Entry 7TYO (electron microscopy, 2.70 A resolution); this record covers chains P and R of the 6 polymer chains in the assembly.

== Chain P ==
Protein: Calcitonin
Reference sequence: P01258 (CALC_HUMAN); residues 1-32 here correspond to UniProt positions 85-116 (UniProt number = residue number + 84)
Chain sequence (33 residues; each row starts with the number of its first residue):
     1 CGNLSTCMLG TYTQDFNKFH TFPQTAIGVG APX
Differences from the reference sequence: amidation (33)
Modified residues: NH2 (amino group) at position 33
UniProt features mapped onto this chain:
  - modified residue: Pro32 (Proline amide)
Disulfide bonds: Cys1-Cys7

== Chain R ==
Protein: Calcitonin receptor
From: Homo sapiens
Reference sequence: P30988 (CALCR_HUMAN), isoform P30988-2; residue numbers follow UniProt; this construct covers 25-474
Chain sequence (501 residues; each row starts with the number of its first residue; numbers below 1 keep their minus sign (Met-7 is residue -7)):
    -7 MKTIIALSYI FCLVFADYKD DDDLEVLFQG PAAFSNQTYP TIEPKPFLYV VGRKKMMDAQ
    53 YKCYDRMQQL PAYQGEGPYC NRTWDGWLCW DDTPAGVLSY QFCPDYFPDF DPSEKVTKYC
   113 DEKGVWFKHP ENNRTWSNYT MCNAFTPEKL KNAYVLYYLA IVGHSLSIFT LVISLGIFVF
   173 FRSLGCQRVT LHKNMFLTYI LNSMIIIIHL VEVVPNGELV RRDPVSCKIL HFFHQYMMAC
   233 NYFWMLCEGI YLHTLIVVAV FTEKQRLRWY YLLGWGFPLV PTTIHAITRA VYFNDNCWLS
   293 VETHLLYIIH GPVMAALVVN FFFLLNIVRV LVTKMRETHE AESHMYLKAV KATMILVPLL
   353 GIQFVVFPWR PSNKMLGKIY DYVMHSLIHF QGFFVATIYC FCNNEVQTTV KRQWAQFKIQ
   413 WNQRWGRRPS NRSARAAAAA AEAGDIPIYI CHQELRNEPA NNQGEESAEI IPLNIIEQES
   473 SAPAGLEVLF QGPHHHHHHH H
Not modelled in the structure: -7 to 37, 61-70, 114-116, 410-493
Differences from the reference sequence: expression tag (-7 to 24, 475-493); conflict Leu447 (Pro in P30988)
UniProt features mapped onto this chain:
  - glycosylation (N-linked (GlcNAc...) asparagine): Asn28, Asn73, Asn125, Asn130
  - natural variant: Leu447 (L447P: Probable protective factor against osteoporosis)
Disulfide bonds: Cys55-Cys81, Cys72-Cys112, Cys95-Cys134, Cys219-Cys289
Glycans and other covalent adducts: N-acetylglucosamine (NAG) linked to Asn130

== Interface between chain P and chain R ==
Residue-residue contacts - 84 pairs, chain P then chain R:
  Cys1(P) - Val293(R)  hydrogen bond (backbone-backbone)
  Cys1(P) - Thr295(R)
  Cys1(P) - Leu298(R)  hydrophobic
  Cys1(P) - Tyr299(R)
  Cys1(P) - His302(R)
  Gly2(P) - Val293(R)
  Gly2(P) - Trp361(R)
  Asn3(P) - Pro360(R)
  Asn3(P) - Trp361(R)
  Asn3(P) - Arg362(R)  hydrogen bond (backbone-backbone)
  Leu4(P) - Met306(R)  hydrophobic
  Leu4(P) - Pro360(R)
  Leu4(P) - Trp361(R)  hydrophobic
  Ser5(P) - Phe356(R)  hydrogen bond (side chain-backbone)
  Ser5(P) - Phe359(R)
  Ser5(P) - Pro360(R)  hydrogen bond (backbone-backbone)
  Ser5(P) - Tyr372(R)
  Ser5(P) - Met376(R)
  Ser5(P) - Ile380(R)
  Thr6(P) - Tyr234(R)
  Thr6(P) - His302(R)  hydrogen bond (backbone-side chain)
  Thr6(P) - Val305(R)
  Thr6(P) - Met306(R)
  Thr6(P) - Leu309(R)
  Thr6(P) - Phe356(R)
  Cys7(P) - His302(R)
  Met8(P) - Tyr372(R)  hydrophobic
  Met8(P) - Asp373(R)
  Met8(P) - Met376(R)  hydrophobic
  Met8(P) - His377(R)
  Leu9(P) - Ile198(R)  hydrophobic
  Leu9(P) - His226(R)
  Leu9(P) - His381(R)
  Gly10(P) - Leu291(R)
  Gly10(P) - Val293(R)
  Thr11(P) - Val293(R)
  Tyr12(P) - Ala145(R)  hydrogen bond (side chain-backbone)
  Tyr12(P) - Leu148(R)
  Tyr12(P) - Tyr149(R)  hydrogen bond (side chain-backbone)
  Thr13(P) - Leu202(R)
  Thr13(P) - Val206(R)
  Gln14(P) - Leu291(R)
  Gln14(P) - Ser292(R)
  Gln14(P) - Val293(R)
  Gln14(P) - Glu294(R)
  Phe16(P) - Ala145(R)  hydrophobic
  Phe16(P) - Tyr149(R)  hydrophobic
  Phe16(P) - Val206(R)  hydrophobic
  Asn17(P) - Val206(R)
  Asn17(P) - Val212(R)
  Asn17(P) - Leu291(R)
  Lys18(P) - Asp101(R)
  Phe19(P) - Lys141(R)
  Phe19(P) - Leu142(R)  hydrophobic
  His20(P) - Tyr146(R)
  His20(P) - Gly209(R)
  His20(P) - Arg213(R)
  Thr21(P) - Gly209(R)
  Thr21(P) - Arg213(R)
  Phe22(P) - Pro38(R)
  Phe22(P) - Tyr41(R)
  Phe22(P) - Pro100(R)  hydrophobic
  Pro23(P) - Asp101(R)
  Gln24(P) - Asp101(R)
  Gln24(P) - Asn135(R)
  Gln24(P) - Ala136(R)
  Thr25(P) - Phe99(R)
  Thr25(P) - Asp101(R)  hydrogen bond (backbone-side chain)
  Thr25(P) - Phe102(R)
  Thr25(P) - Asn135(R)
  Ile27(P) - Trp128(R)  hydrogen bond (backbone-side chain)
  Ile27(P) - Tyr131(R)
  Ile27(P) - Thr132(R)
  Ile27(P) - Asn135(R)
  Gly28(P) - Trp128(R)  hydrogen bond (backbone-side chain)
  Ala31(P) - Thr127(R)
  Ala31(P) - Trp128(R)
  Pro32(P) - Gly78(R)
  Pro32(P) - Trp79(R)
  Pro32(P) - Trp128(R)
  Pro32(P) - Ser129(R)  hydrogen bond (backbone-backbone)
  Pro32(P) - Tyr131(R)
  NH2_33(P) - Gly78(R)  hydrogen bond (backbone-backbone)
  NH2_33(P) - Tyr131(R)
Also at the interface, not in a pair above, chain P (30 interface residues in all): Val29
Also at the interface, not in a pair above, chain R (58 interface residues in all): Leu40, Asp77, Asn124, His201, Pro207, Asn208, Met230

== In short ==
30 residues of chain P face 58 of chain R across their interface; the contacts include 12 hydrogen bonds.
Among the polar pairs are Ser5(P)-Phe356(R), Thr6(P)-His302(R) and Tyr12(P)-Ala145(R). Covalently linked
N-acetylglucosamine: at Asn130(R).
Here chain P is Calcitonin and chain R is Calcitonin receptor (Homo sapiens). Entry 7TYO (Calcitonin receptor
in complex with Gs and human calcitonin peptide) was determined by electron microscopy, deposited together
with 7TYF, 7TYH, 7TYI, 7TYL, 7TYN, 7TYW and 3 further entries.
